PDB entry 6D6U | electron microscopy, 3.92 A resolution | chains A and E of the 9 polymer chains in the assembly

[Chain A]
Molecule: Gamma-aminobutyric acid receptor subunit beta-2
Organism: Homo sapiens
UniProtKB: P47870 (GBRB2_HUMAN); the construct has insertions or renumbered stretches relative to UniProt, so the offset changes along the chain: 1-307 = UniProt 25-331; 315-341 = UniProt 486-512
Chain sequence (341 residues; each row starts with the number of its first residue):
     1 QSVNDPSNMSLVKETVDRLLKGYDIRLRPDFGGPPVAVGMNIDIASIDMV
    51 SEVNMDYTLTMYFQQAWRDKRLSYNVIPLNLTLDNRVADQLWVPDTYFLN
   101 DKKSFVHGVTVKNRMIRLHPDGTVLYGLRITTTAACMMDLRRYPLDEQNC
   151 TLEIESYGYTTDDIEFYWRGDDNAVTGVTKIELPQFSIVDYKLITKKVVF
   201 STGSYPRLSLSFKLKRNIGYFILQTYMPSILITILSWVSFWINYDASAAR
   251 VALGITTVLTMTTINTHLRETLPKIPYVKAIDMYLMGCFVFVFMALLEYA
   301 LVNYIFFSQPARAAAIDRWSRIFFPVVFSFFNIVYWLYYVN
Disordered / not traced: 1-7, 341
Sequence notes: linker (308-314)
Disulfide bonds: Cys136-Cys150
Glycans and other covalent adducts: N-acetylglucosamine (NAG) linked to Asn80, Asn149
Small-molecule neighbours: gamma-amino-butanoic acid (ABU): Tyr97, Tyr157, Phe200, Thr202, Tyr205
Swiss-Prot annotation at these positions:
  - binding site (histamine): Tyr97, Ser156, Tyr157, Thr202
  - binding site (4-aminobutanoate): Tyr157, Thr202
  - glycosylation (N-linked (GlcNAc...) asparagine): Asn8, Asn80, Asn149
From the paper describing this entry:
  - specificity-determining residues: Gln64 (proposed by the authors, not directly observed)

[Chain E]
Molecule: Gamma-aminobutyric acid receptor subunit gamma-2
Organism: Homo sapiens
UniProtKB: P18507 (GBRG2_HUMAN); the construct has insertions or renumbered stretches relative to UniProt, so the offset changes along the chain: 1-322 = UniProt 40-361; 329-357 = UniProt 439-467
Chain sequence (394 residues; numbered -36 to 357; the number before each row is that of its first residue; numbers below 1 keep their minus sign (Trp-36 is residue -36)):
   -36 WSHPQFEKGGGSGGGSGGSSAWSHPQFEKLEVLFQGPQKSDDDYEDYASN
    14 KTWVLTPKVPEGDVTVILNNLLEGYDNKLRPDIGVKPTLIHTDMYVNSIG
    64 PVNAINMEYTIDIFFAQTWYDRRLKFNSTIKVLRLNSNMVGKIWIPDTFF
   114 RNSKKADAHWITTPNRMLRIWNDGRVLYTLRLTIDAECQLQLHNFPMDEH
   164 SCPLEFSSYGYPREEIVYQWKRSSVEVGDTRSWRLYQFSFVGLRNTTEVV
   214 KTTSGDYVVMSVYFDLSRRMGYFTIQTYIPCTLIVVLSWVSFWINKDAVP
   264 ARTSLGITTVLTMTTLSTIARKSLPKVSYVTAMDLFVSVCFIFVFSALVE
   314 YGTLHYFVSSQPARAAKMDSYARIFFPTAFCLFNLVYWVSYLYL
Disordered / not traced: -36 to 24, 233-236, 287-291, 356-357
Sequence notes: expression tag (-36 to 0); linker (323-328)
Disulfide bonds: Cys151-Cys165, Cys244-Cys303
Small-molecule neighbours: Flumazenil (FYP; ethyl 8-fluoro-5-methyl-6-oxo-5,6-dihydro-4H-imidazo[1,5-a][1,4]benzodiazepine-3-carboxylate): Asp56, Tyr58, Phe77, Ala79, Thr142
Swiss-Prot annotation at these positions:
  - glycosylation (N-linked (GlcNAc...) asparagine): Asn13, Asn90, Asn208
From the paper describing this entry:
  - binding site for Flumazenil: Tyr58, Phe77, Ala79, Thr142
  - specificity-determining residues: Arg114 (proposed by the authors, not directly observed)
  - binding site for alpha-D-mannopyranose: Asn101, Gly104

[Interface between chain A and chain E]
Pairs across the interface - 69 pairs, chain A then chain E:
  Met9(A) - Leu42(E)  hydrophobic
  Met9(A) - Ile46(E)  hydrophobic
  Met9(A) - Arg86(E)
  Val12(A) - Leu42(E)  hydrophobic
  Val16(A) - Lys41(E)
  Asn41(A) - Thr216(E)
  Ser46(A) - Glu150(E)
  Asp48(A) - Glu150(E)
  Tyr62(A) - Phe112(E)
  Tyr62(A) - Arg114(E)  hydrogen bond
  Gln64(A) - Thr216(E)
  Gln64(A) - Ser217(E)  hydrogen bond
  Leu79(A) - Ile46(E)
  Asn80(A) - Glu178(E)
  Thr82(A) - Gly173(E)
  Thr82(A) - Tyr174(E)
  Thr82(A) - Glu178(E)
  Leu83(A) - Lys41(E)
  Asp84(A) - Lys41(E)  hydrogen bond (backbone-backbone)
  Arg86(A) - Gly104(E)  hydrogen bond (side chain-backbone)
  Arg86(A) - Ile108(E)
  His107(A) - Lys117(E)
  Val109(A) - Ala119(E)  hydrophobic
  Val109(A) - Leu145(E)
  Thr110(A) - Thr111(E)  hydrogen bond (side chain-backbone)
  Thr110(A) - Arg129(E)
  Val111(A) - Ile108(E)  hydrophobic
  Val111(A) - Asp110(E)
  Asn113(A) - Phe112(E)
  Arg114(A) - Tyr172(E)
  Met115(A) - Tyr172(E)
  Met115(A) - Gly173(E)
  Met115(A) - Ser217(E)
  Arg117(A) - Gly173(E)  hydrogen bond (side chain-backbone)
  Arg117(A) - Pro175(E)
  Arg117(A) - Ser217(E)
  Arg117(A) - Tyr220(E)
  Gly127(A) - Tyr172(E)
  Leu128(A) - Tyr172(E)  hydrogen bond (backbone-side chain)
  Arg129(A) - Phe112(E)
  Arg129(A) - Phe113(E)
  Arg129(A) - Arg114(E)
  Arg129(A) - Ser116(E)
  Tyr220(A) - Tyr292(E)
  Phe221(A) - Tyr292(E)  hydrophobic
  Gln224(A) - Val293(E)
  Gln224(A) - Thr294(E)
  Gln224(A) - Ala295(E)
  Gln224(A) - Leu298(E)
  Asp245(A) - Gln324(E)  hydrogen bond (backbone-side chain)
  Ala246(A) - Arg327(E)
  Ser247(A) - Phe320(E)
  Ala248(A) - Thr316(E)
  Ala248(A) - Phe320(E)  hydrophobic
  Val251(A) - Phe320(E)  hydrophobic
  Ala252(A) - Thr316(E)
  Ile255(A) - Val312(E)  hydrophobic
  Thr256(A) - Ser309(E)
  Thr256(A) - Val312(E)
  Leu259(A) - Phe308(E)  hydrophobic
  Thr260(A) - Ile305(E)
  Thr263(A) - Phe304(E)
  Ile264(A) - Ile305(E)  hydrophobic
  His267(A) - Arg284(E)  hydrogen bond
  His267(A) - Asp297(E)
  Leu268(A) - Val293(E)  hydrophobic
  Thr271(A) - Tyr292(E)
  Thr271(A) - Val293(E)
  Pro273(A) - Tyr292(E)
Other interface residues (no listed pair), chain A (52 interface residues in all): Lys13, Asp17, Asp43, Val87, Gly108, Leu223, Thr225, Leu272
Other interface residues (no listed pair), chain E (50 interface residues in all): Gly37, Asp39, Asn40, Gly47, Val103, Trp107, Leu143, Ser301, Ser353

[Summary]
52 residues of chain A and 50 residues of chain E are in contact; the contacts include 9 hydrogen bonds. Polar
pairs include Tyr62(A)-Arg114(E), Gln64(A)-Ser217(E) and Arg86(A)-Gly104(E). Bound to chain A:
gamma-amino-butanoic acid. From the paper: a binding site for Flumazenil at Tyr58(E), Phe77(E) and Ala79(E)
among others; a binding site for alpha-D-mannopyranose at Asn101(E) and Gly104(E).
Here chain A is Gamma-aminobutyric acid receptor subunit beta-2 and chain E is Gamma-aminobutyric acid
receptor subunit gamma-2, both from Homo sapiens. Entry 6D6U (Human GABA-A receptor alpha1-beta2-gamma2
subtype in complex with GABA and flumazenil, conformation A) was determined by electron microscopy, deposited
together with 6D6T.
